Entry 5L6M (X-ray diffraction, 1.90 A resolution); this record covers chains B and C of the 8 polymer chains in the assembly.

== Chain B (and C) ==
Name: Ribonuclease VapC
From: Caulobacter crescentus (strain ATCC 19089 / CB15)
Notes: EC 3.1.-.-; chain C of this document is another copy of the same molecule, construct and numbering; everything in this record applies to it too
UniProtKB: Q9AC35 (Q9AC35_CAUCR); numbering as in UniProt (aligned over 1-128)
Amino-acid sequence (128 residues; row label = number of the first residue in the row):
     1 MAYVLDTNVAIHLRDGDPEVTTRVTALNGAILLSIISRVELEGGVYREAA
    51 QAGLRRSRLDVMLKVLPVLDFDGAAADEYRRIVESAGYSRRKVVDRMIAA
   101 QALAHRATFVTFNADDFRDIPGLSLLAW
Not modelled in the structure: 1
Residues lining bound ligands: malonate ion (MLI): Gly29, Ala30, Ile31, Val65, Leu66, Pro67

== Chain B / chain C interface ==
Residue-residue contacts (41; chain B residue first):
  Ile35(B) with Phe71(C); Asp72(C); Gly73(C); Ala76(C), hydrophobic
  Arg38(B) with Gly73(C); Ala76(C); Asp77(C), salt bridge
  Val39(B) with Phe71(C), hydrophobic; Tyr79(C); Met97(C), hydrophobic
  Glu42(B) with Arg80(C)
  Gly43(B) with Tyr88(C)
  Tyr46(B) with Arg80(C); Val83(C), hydrophobic; Glu84(C)
  Arg47(B) with Tyr88(C)
  Arg56(B) with Arg80(C)
  Asp60(B) with Arg80(C), salt bridge
  Asp70(B) with Phe71(C); Asp72(C); Gly73(C)
  Phe71(B) with Ile35(C), hydrophobic; Val39(C), hydrophobic; Asp70(C); Phe71(C), hydrogen bond (backbone-backbone)
  Asp72(B) with Ile35(C); Asp70(C)
  Gly73(B) with Ile35(C); Arg38(C); Asp70(C), hydrogen bond (backbone-side chain)
  Ala76(B) with Ile35(C), hydrophobic; Arg38(C)
  Asp77(B) with Arg38(C), salt bridge
  Tyr79(B) with Val39(C)
  Arg80(B) with Glu42(C); Arg56(C); Asp60(C), salt bridge
  Glu84(B) with Tyr46(C), hydrogen bond
  Tyr88(B) with Gly43(C)
  Val93(B) with Val39(C), hydrophobic
  Met97(B) with Ile36(C), hydrophobic
Other interface residues (no listed pair), chain B (23 interface residues in all): Ile36, Val83
Other interface residues (no listed pair), chain C (22 interface residues in all): Val93

== Summary ==
23 residues of chain B and 22 residues of chain C are in contact, with 3 hydrogen bonds and 4 salt bridges.
Among the polar pairs are Arg38(B)-Asp77(C), Asp60(B)-Arg80(C) and Gly73(B)-Asp70(C). Bound to chain B:
malonate ion.
Chain B and chain C are both Ribonuclease VapC (Caulobacter crescentus (strain ATCC 19089 / CB15)); the
structure, Structure of Caulobacter crescentus VapBC1 (VapB1deltaC:VapC1 form), was determined by X-ray
diffraction together with 5K8J and 5L6L from the same study.
